8GIO - chains A and E of the 6 polymer chains in the assembly; structure by X-ray diffraction, 2.67 A resolution.

== Chain A ==
Name: Cyclic GMP-AMP synthase
Organism: Mus musculus
Notes: EC 2.7.7.86; fragment: catalytic domain, residues 147-507
Reference sequence: Q8C6L5 (CGAS_MOUSE); residues 147-507 here = UniProt positions 147-507
Amino-acid sequence (364 residues; each row starts with the number of its first residue):
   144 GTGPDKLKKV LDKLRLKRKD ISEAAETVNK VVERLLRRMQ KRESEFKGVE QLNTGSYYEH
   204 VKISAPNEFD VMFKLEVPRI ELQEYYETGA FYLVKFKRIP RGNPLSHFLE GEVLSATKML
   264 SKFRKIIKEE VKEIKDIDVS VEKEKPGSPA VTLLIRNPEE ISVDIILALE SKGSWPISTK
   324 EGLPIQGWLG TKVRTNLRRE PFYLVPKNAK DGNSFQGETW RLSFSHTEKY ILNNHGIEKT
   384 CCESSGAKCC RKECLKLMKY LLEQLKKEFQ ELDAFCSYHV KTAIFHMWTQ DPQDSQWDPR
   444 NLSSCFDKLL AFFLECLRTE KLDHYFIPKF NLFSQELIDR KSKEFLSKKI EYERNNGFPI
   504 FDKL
Disordered / not traced: 144-147, 243-245, 507
Differences from the reference sequence: expression tag (144-146)
Metal / ion sites: Mn2+ site 1: Glu211, Asp213 (together with ATP); Mn2+ site 2: Glu211, Asp213, Asp307 (together with ATP); Zn2+: His378, Cys384, Cys385, Cys392
Small-molecule neighbours: ATP (adenosine-5'-triphosphate): Gly198, Ser199, Glu202, Lys205, Glu211, Asp213, Arg364, Ser368, Glu371, Lys402, Glu406, Ser420, Tyr421, Lys424, His467
Curated features (UniProtKB/Swiss-Prot):
  - region: Lys372 to Lys395 (DNA-binding)
  - motif: Leu154 to Leu159 (Nuclear export signal), Asp281 to Ser291 (Nuclear localization signal)
  - binding site (GTP): Thr197, Asp307, Arg364 to Glu371
  - binding site (ATP): Ser199, Glu371, Lys402, Ser420 to Lys424
  - binding site (Mg(2+)): Glu211, Asp213, Asp307
  - binding site (2',3'-cGAMP): Asp213, Gly290, Asp307, Lys350, Arg364 to Ser366
  - binding site (Zn(2+)): His378, Cys384, Cys385, Cys392
  - site: Arg241 (Arginine-anchor), Asp307, Ile308 (Cleavage)
  - modified residue: Lys156 (N6-lactoyllysine), Glu176 (PolyADP-ribosyl glutamic acid), Ser199 (Phosphoserine), Tyr201 (Phosphotyrosine), Glu272 (5-glutamyl polyglutamate), Ser291 (Phosphoserine), Glu302 (5-glutamyl glutamate), Lys372 (N6-acetyllysine), Lys382 (N6-acetyllysine), Lys402 (N6-acetyllysine), Ser420 (Phosphoserine), Lys491 (N6-methyllysine)
  - lipidation (S-palmitoyl cysteine): Cys392, Cys393, Cys459
  - cross-link (Glycyl lysine isopeptide (Lys-Gly)): Lys217 (interchain with G-Cter in SUMO), Lys271 (interchain with G-Cter in ubiquitin), Lys335 (interchain with G-Cter in SUMO), Lys372 (interchain with G-Cter in SUMO), Lys382 (interchain with G-Cter in SUMO), Lys399 (interchain with G-Cter in ubiquitin), Lys402 (interchain with G-Cter in ubiquitin), Lys409 (interchain with G-Cter in ubiquitin), Lys410 (interchain with G-Cter in ubiquitin), Lys464 (interchain with G-Cter in SUMO)
  - mutagenesis: Lys156 (K156Q: Mimics lactylation; knockin mice show higher mortality following HSV-1 infection), Asn172 (N172K: Induces alteration of the DNA-binding surface and leads to decreased synthesis of cyclic GMP-AMP (cGAMP); when associated with L-180), Glu176 (E176A: Abolished poly-ADP-ribosylation by PARP1, stimulating interferon production in knockin mice), Arg180 (R180L: Induces alteration of the DNA-binding surface and leads to decreased synthesis of cyclic GMP-AMP (cGAMP); when associated with K-182), Gly198 (G198A: Abolishes stimulation of interferon production; when associated with A-199), Ser199 (S199A: Abolishes stimulation of interferon production; when associated with A-199), Tyr201 (Y201E: Phosphomimetic mutant; reduced translocation to the nucleus following treatment with etoposide), Glu211 to Asp213 (Abolished nucleotidyltransferase activity. Does not affect nuclear localization and tethering to chromatin), Glu211 (E211A: Abolishes ability to promote type-I interferon production), Asp213 (D213A: Abolishes ability to promote type-I interferon production), Lys217 (K217R: Reduced sumoylation), Arg222 (R222E: Impaired tethering to chromatin, leading to constitutive activation in the absence of DNA), 31 further mutagenesis entries in UniProt
Reported in the primary citation:
  - mutagenesis - E211Q/D213N: abolished catalytic activity
  - specificity-determining residues: His467 (proposed by the authors, not directly observed)
  - mutagenesis - R364A (33-fold), H467A: decreased catalytic activity on ATP/GTP
  - mutagenesis - H467A (2-fold): increased catalytic activity on GTP/GTP
  - specificity-determining residues: Ile309, Arg364
  - mutagenesis - R364A (10-fold): decreased catalytic activity on GTP/GTP
  - mutagenesis - R364A (4-fold): increased catalytic activity on ATP/ATP

== Chain E ==
Molecule: Palindromic DNA18
Sequence (18 nucleotides; numbered 1 to 18; the number before each row is that of its first residue):
     1 ATCTGTACAT GTACAGAT

== How chain A and chain E interact ==
Contacting residue pairs (12):
  Arg158(A) - DG16(E)  salt bridge to the phosphate
  Leu159(A) - DG16(E)  sugar contact
  Lys160(A) - DG16(E)  phosphate contact
  Lys160(A) - DA17(E)  phosphate contact
  Arg161(A) - DA15(E)  base contact
  Arg161(A) - DG16(E)  hydrogen bond to the phosphate
  Arg161(A) - DA17(E)  hydrogen bond to the phosphate
  His203(A) - DC14(E)  phosphate contact
  His203(A) - DA15(E)  salt bridge to the phosphate
  Cys385(A) - DC14(E)  phosphate contact
  Glu386(A) - DC14(E)  phosphate contact
  Lys395(A) - DA15(E)  salt bridge to the phosphate
Other interface residues (no listed pair), chain A (11 interface residues in all): Lys162, Ser387, Lys399

== In short ==
The interface between chain A and chain E involves 11 residues on one side and 4 on the other, with 2 hydrogen
bonds and 3 salt bridges. Polar pairs include Arg161(A)-DG16(E), Arg161(A)-DA17(E) and Arg158(A)-DG16(E). From
the paper: R364A and H467A of chain A reduce catalytic activity on ATP/GTP; specificity determinants
His467(A), Ile309(A) and Arg364(A).
Chain A is Cyclic GMP-AMP synthase (Mus musculus) and chain E is Palindromic DNA18; the structure, Structure
of Ternary Complex of mouse cGAS with dsDNA and Bound ATP: with 10mM Mg2+ and ..., was determined by X-ray
diffraction together with 7UUX, 7UXW, 7UYQ, 7UYZ, 7UZR, 7V0W and 14 further entries from the same study.
